PDB entry 9D9W | electron microscopy, 3.50 A resolution | chains Ec and Ed of the 42 polymer chains in the assembly

== Chain Ec (and Ed) ==
Name: Major capsid protein
Source organism: Mycobacterium phage Bxb1
Notes: chain Ed of this document is another copy of the same molecule, construct and numbering; everything in this record applies to it too
UniProtKB: Q9B0A7 (Q9B0A7_BPMB1); residue numbers follow UniProt; this construct covers 1-397
Chain sequence (397 residues; numbered 1 to 397; the number before each row is that of its first residue):
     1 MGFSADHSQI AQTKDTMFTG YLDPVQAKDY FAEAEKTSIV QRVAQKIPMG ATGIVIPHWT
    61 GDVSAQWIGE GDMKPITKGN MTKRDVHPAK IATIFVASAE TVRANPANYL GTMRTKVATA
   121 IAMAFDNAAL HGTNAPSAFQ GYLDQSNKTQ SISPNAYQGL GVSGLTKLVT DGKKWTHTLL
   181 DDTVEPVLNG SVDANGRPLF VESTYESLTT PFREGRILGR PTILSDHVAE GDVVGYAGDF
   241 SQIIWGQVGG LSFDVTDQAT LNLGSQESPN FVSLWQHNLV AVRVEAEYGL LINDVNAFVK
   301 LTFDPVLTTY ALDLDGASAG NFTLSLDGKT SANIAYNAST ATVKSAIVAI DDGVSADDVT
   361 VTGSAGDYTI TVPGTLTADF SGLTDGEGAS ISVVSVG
Not modelled in the structure: 1

== Chain Ec / chain Ed interface ==
Pairs across the interface (116; chain Ec residue first):
  I47(Ec) - Y30(Ed)  hydrophobic
  T52(Ec) - L22(Ed)
  T52(Ec) - D23(Ed)  hydrogen bond (side chain-backbone)
  T52(Ec) - P24(Ed)
  G53(Ec) - P24(Ed)
  G53(Ec) - V25(Ed)  hydrogen bond (backbone-backbone)
  I54(Ec) - P24(Ed)
  I54(Ec) - V25(Ed)
  V55(Ec) - P24(Ed)
  V55(Ec) - V25(Ed)  hydrogen bond (backbone-backbone)
  V55(Ec) - Q26(Ed)
  V55(Ec) - A27(Ed)  hydrogen bond (backbone-backbone)
  I56(Ec) - K28(Ed)
  P57(Ec) - A27(Ed)
  P57(Ec) - D29(Ed)
  H58(Ec) - D29(Ed)
  H58(Ec) - E33(Ed)  salt bridge
  W59(Ec) - T112(Ed)
  W59(Ec) - K116(Ed)
  V63(Ec) - M113(Ed)  hydrophobic
  V63(Ec) - K116(Ed)
  V63(Ec) - V117(Ed)
  V63(Ec) - A120(Ed)
  S64(Ec) - T93(Ed)  hydrogen bond (backbone-side chain)
  S64(Ec) - A120(Ed)
  A65(Ec) - I91(Ed)  hydrophobic
  A65(Ec) - A92(Ed)
  A65(Ec) - T93(Ed)
  A65(Ec) - I121(Ed)  hydrophobic
  A65(Ec) - A124(Ed)
  Q66(Ec) - K90(Ed)
  Q66(Ec) - I91(Ed)
  Q66(Ec) - A92(Ed)  hydrogen bond (backbone-backbone)
  Q66(Ec) - N134(Ed)
  W67(Ec) - A89(Ed)
  W67(Ec) - K90(Ed)
  W67(Ec) - I91(Ed)  hydrophobic
  W67(Ec) - A124(Ed)  hydrogen bond (side chain-backbone)
  W67(Ec) - F125(Ed)  hydrophobic
  W67(Ec) - A128(Ed)
  W67(Ec) - N134(Ed)
  W67(Ec) - P136(Ed)
  W67(Ec) - F139(Ed)  hydrophobic
  W67(Ec) - Y288(Ed)  hydrophobic
  I68(Ec) - K90(Ed)  hydrogen bond (backbone-backbone)
  I68(Ec) - A92(Ed)  hydrophobic
  K74(Ec) - A92(Ed)
  K74(Ec) - I94(Ed)
  P75(Ec) - A92(Ed)
  P75(Ec) - T93(Ed)
  P75(Ec) - I94(Ed)  hydrogen bond (backbone-backbone)
  I76(Ec) - I94(Ed)
  I76(Ec) - N262(Ed)
  I76(Ec) - L263(Ed)  hydrophobic
  T77(Ec) - T93(Ed)
  T77(Ec) - I94(Ed)  hydrogen bond (backbone-backbone)
  T77(Ec) - F95(Ed)
  K78(Ec) - Y109(Ed)
  G79(Ec) - Y109(Ed)  hydrogen bond (backbone-side chain)
  G79(Ec) - M113(Ed)
  M81(Ec) - A107(Ed)  hydrophobic
  D85(Ec) - P24(Ed)
  Y157(Ec) - N189(Ed)  hydrogen bond (side chain-backbone)
  Y157(Ec) - P198(Ed)
  Y157(Ec) - V201(Ed)
  G161(Ec) - N189(Ed)  hydrogen bond (backbone-side chain)
  V162(Ec) - P186(Ed)
  V162(Ec) - N189(Ed)
  V162(Ec) - G190(Ed)
  L165(Ec) - E185(Ed)
  L165(Ec) - N189(Ed)
  T166(Ec) - P186(Ed)
  V169(Ec) - T183(Ed)
  V169(Ec) - P186(Ed)  hydrophobic
  D193(Ec) - N195(Ed)
  D193(Ec) - R197(Ed)  salt bridge
  A194(Ec) - A194(Ed)
  A194(Ec) - N195(Ed)  hydrogen bond (backbone-backbone)
  N195(Ec) - N195(Ed)  hydrogen bond
  R197(Ec) - R197(Ed)
  P198(Ec) - R197(Ed)  hydrogen bond (backbone-side chain)
  L199(Ec) - T204(Ed)
  L199(Ec) - Y205(Ed)
  F200(Ec) - T204(Ed)
  V201(Ec) - T204(Ed)
  E202(Ec) - S203(Ed)  hydrogen bond
  E202(Ec) - T204(Ed)
  T210(Ec) - T204(Ed)  hydrogen bond
  T210(Ec) - E206(Ed)
  R216(Ec) - E206(Ed)
  I217(Ec) - Y205(Ed)
  L218(Ec) - Y205(Ed)  hydrogen bond (backbone-backbone)
  L218(Ec) - E206(Ed)
  L218(Ec) - S207(Ed)
  L218(Ec) - L208(Ed)
  L218(Ec) - T209(Ed)
  G219(Ec) - E206(Ed)  hydrogen bond (backbone-backbone)
  G219(Ec) - S207(Ed)
  G219(Ec) - L208(Ed)
  R220(Ec) - E185(Ed)  salt bridge
  R220(Ec) - L208(Ed)
  Q242(Ec) - F31(Ed)
  I244(Ec) - Y30(Ed)  hydrophobic
  I244(Ec) - F31(Ed)  hydrophobic
  Q266(Ec) - F3(Ed)
  E267(Ec) - F3(Ed)
  L291(Ec) - F31(Ed)  hydrophobic
  N293(Ec) - F31(Ed)
  I350(Ec) - D351(Ed)
  D351(Ec) - D351(Ed)
  D352(Ec) - D351(Ed)  hydrogen bond (backbone-backbone)
  D352(Ec) - D352(Ed)
  D352(Ec) - G353(Ed)  hydrogen bond (side chain-backbone)
  D352(Ec) - V354(Ed)  hydrogen bond (side chain-backbone)
  G353(Ec) - D351(Ed)  hydrogen bond (backbone-backbone)
  G353(Ec) - D352(Ed)
Also at the interface, not in a pair above, chain Ec (60 interface residues in all): Q45, P48, D72, Q158, G215, S241
Also at the interface, not in a pair above, chain Ed (63 interface residues in all): G2, V96, P106, V192, L261, Q266

== In short ==
60 residues of chain Ec and 63 residues of chain Ed are in contact, with 24 hydrogen bonds and 3 salt bridges.
Polar contacts include H58(Ec)-E33(Ed), D193(Ec)-R197(Ed) and R220(Ec)-E185(Ed).
Chain Ec and chain Ed are both Major capsid protein (Mycobacterium phage Bxb1); the structure,
Mycobacteriophage Bxb1 C1 Capsid and Portal - Composite map and model, was determined by electron microscopy
together with 9D93, 9D94, 9D9L and 9D9X from the same study.
